Entry 6L9H (X-ray diffraction, 2.60 A resolution); this record covers chains F and I of the 10 polymer chains in the assembly.

== Chain F ==
Molecule: Histone H4
Organism: Homo sapiens
UniProtKB: P62805 (H4_HUMAN); residues 16-102 here correspond to UniProt positions 17-103 (UniProt number = residue number + 1)
Sequence (87 residues; each row starts with the number of its first residue):
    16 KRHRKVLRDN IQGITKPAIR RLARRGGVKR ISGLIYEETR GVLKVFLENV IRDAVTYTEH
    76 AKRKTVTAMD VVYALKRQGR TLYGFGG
Not modelled in the structure: 16-24
Curated features (UniProtKB/Swiss-Prot):
  - DNA-binding region: Lys16 to Lys20
  - modified residue: Lys16 (N6-(2-hydroxyisobutyryl)lysine), Lys20 (N6,N6,N6-trimethyllysine), Lys31 (N6-(2-hydroxyisobutyryl)lysine), Lys44 (N6-(2-hydroxyisobutyryl)lysine), Ser47 (Phosphoserine), Tyr51 (Phosphotyrosine), Lys59 (N6-(2-hydroxyisobutyryl)lysine), Lys77 (N6-(2-hydroxyisobutyryl)lysine), Lys79 (N6-(2-hydroxyisobutyryl)lysine), Thr80 (Phosphothreonine), Tyr88 (Phosphotyrosine), Lys91 (N6-(2-hydroxyisobutyryl)lysine)
  - cross-link (Glycyl lysine isopeptide (Lys-Gly)): Lys20 (interchain with G-Cter in SUMO2), Lys31 (interchain with G-Cter in SUMO2), Lys59 (interchain with G-Cter in SUMO2), Lys79 (interchain with G-Cter in SUMO2), Lys91 (interchain with G-Cter in SUMO2)

== Chain I ==
Molecule: Human Telomeric DNA (145-MER) - G-strand
Organism: Homo sapiens
Sequence (145 nucleotides; row label = number of the first residue in the row; numbers below 1 keep their minus sign (DA-72 is residue -72)):
   -72 ATCTTAGGGT TAGGGTTAGG GTTAGGGTTA GGGTTAGGGT TAGGGTTAGG GTTAGGGTTA
   -12 GGGTTAGGGT TAGGGTTAGG GTTAGGGTTA GGGTTAGGGT TAGGGTTAGG GTTAGGGTTA
    48 GGGTTAGGGT TAGGGTTAGG GTGAT
Ion coordination: Mn2+ site 1 near DG7 (its only coordinating residue here); Mn2+ site 2 near DG38 (its only coordinating residue here); Mn2+ site 3 near DG50 (its only coordinating residue here)

== Chain F / chain I interface ==
Contacting residue pairs - 14 pairs, chain F then chain I:
  Lys44(F) - DG8(I)  phosphate contact
  Arg45(F) - DG7(I)  hydrogen bond to the sugar
  Arg45(F) - DG8(I)  phosphate contact
  Ile46(F) - DG7(I)  sugar contact
  Ile46(F) - DG8(I)  hydrogen bond to the phosphate
  Ser47(F) - DG7(I)  hydrogen bond to the phosphate
  Gly48(F) - DG7(I)  phosphate contact
  Tyr51(F) - DG8(I)  phosphate contact
  Arg78(F) - DT28(I)  phosphate contact
  Arg78(F) - DA29(I)  phosphate contact
  Lys79(F) - DT27(I)  phosphate contact
  Lys79(F) - DT28(I)  hydrogen bond to the phosphate
  Thr80(F) - DT27(I)  hydrogen bond to the phosphate
  Thr80(F) - DT28(I)  hydrogen bond to the phosphate
Interface residues without a listed pair, chain F (11 interface residues in all): Arg35, Arg39
Interface residues without a listed pair, chain I (7 interface residues in all): DG6, DT9

== Overview ==
11 residues of chain F face 7 of chain I across their interface; the contacts include 6 hydrogen bonds. Polar
pairs include Arg45(F)-DG7(I), Ile46(F)-DG8(I) and Ser47(F)-DG7(I). Curated annotation (UniProt) lists a
DNA-binding region on chain F.
Here chain F is Histone H4 and chain I is Human Telomeric DNA (145-MER) - G-strand, both from Homo sapiens.
Entry 6L9H (The Human Telomeric Nucleosome Displays Distinct Structural and Dynamic Properties) was determined
by X-ray diffraction (same publication as 6KE9 and 6LE9).
